2UX3 - chains L and M of the 3 polymer chains in the assembly; structure by X-ray diffraction, 2.50 A resolution.

# Chain L
Molecule: Reaction center protein L chain
From: Rhodobacter sphaeroides
UniProtKB: P0C0Y8 (RCEL_RHOSH); residues 1-281 here = UniProt positions 1-281
Sequence (281 residues; each row starts with the number of its first residue):
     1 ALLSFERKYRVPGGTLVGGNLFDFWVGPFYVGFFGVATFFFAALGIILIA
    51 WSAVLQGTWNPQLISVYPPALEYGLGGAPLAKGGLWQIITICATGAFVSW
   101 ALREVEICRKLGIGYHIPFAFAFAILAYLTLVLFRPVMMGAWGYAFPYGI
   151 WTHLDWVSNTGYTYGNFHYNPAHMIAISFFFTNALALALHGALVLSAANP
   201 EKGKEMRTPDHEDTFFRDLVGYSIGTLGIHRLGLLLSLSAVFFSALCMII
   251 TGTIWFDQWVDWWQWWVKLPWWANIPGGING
Ion coordination: bacteriochlorophyll a Mg site 1 near His153 (its only coordinating residue here); bacteriochlorophyll a Mg site 2 near His173 (its only coordinating residue here); Fe ion: His190, His230 (shared with His219(M), Glu234(M), His266(M) of chain M)
Residues lining bound ligands:
  - bacteriochlorophyll a (BCL), molecule 1: Ile46, Ile49, Tyr128, Leu131, Phe146, Ile150, His153, Leu154, Trp156, Val157
  - bacteriochlorophyll a (BCL), molecule 2: Phe97, Phe121, Ala124, Ile125, Ala127, Tyr128, Leu131, Trp156, Val157, Ser158, Thr160, Gly161, Tyr162, Asn166, Phe167, His168, His173, Ala176, Ile177, Phe180, Phe181, Val241, Ser244, Ala245, Cys247, Met248
  - bacteriochlorophyll a (BCL), molecule 3: Val157, Tyr162, His168, Phe181
  - bacteriochlorophyll a (BCL), molecule 4: His168, Met174, Ile177, Ser178, Phe181, Thr182, Leu185
  - bacteriopheophytin a (BPH), molecule 1: Thr38, Phe41, Ala42, Gly45, Ile49, Ile89, Cys92, Ala93, Ala96, Phe97, Trp100, Glu104, Ile117, Ala120, Phe121, Phe123, Ala124, Tyr128, Phe146, Tyr148, Gly149, Ile150, His153, Phe180, Ser237, Leu238, Val241
  - bacteriopheophytin a (BPH), molecule 2: Phe181, Ala184, Leu185, Ala188, Leu189, Phe216, Leu219, Val220
  - heptane-1,2,3-triol (HTO): Gln87, Thr90, Ile91, Thr94, Leu133, Trp142
  - ubiquinone-10 (U10): Phe29, Tyr30, Val31, Gly35, Phe39, Trp100, Arg103
  - ubiquinone-2 (UQ2): Thr182, Leu185, Ala186, Leu189, His190, Leu193, Val194, Glu212, Asp213, Phe216, Tyr222, Ser223, Ile224, Gly225, Thr226, Ile229, Leu232

# Chain M
Molecule: Reaction center protein M chain
From: Rhodobacter sphaeroides
UniProtKB: P0C0Y9 (RCEM_RHOSH); numbering as in UniProt (aligned over 1-307)
Sequence (307 residues; row label = number of the first residue in the row):
     1 AEYQNIFSQVQVRGPADLGMTEDVNLANRSGVGPFSTLLGWFGNAQLGPI
    51 YLGSLGVLSLFSGLMWFFTIGIWFWYQAGWNPAVFLRDLFFFSLEPPAPE
   101 YGLSFAAPLKEGGLWLIASFFMFVAVWSWWGRTYLRAQALGMGKHTAWAF
   151 LSAIWLWMVLGFIRPILMGSWSEAVPYGIFSHLDWTNNFSLVHGNLFYNP
   201 FHGLSIAFLYGSALLFAMHGATILAVSRFGGERELEQIADRGTAAERAAL
   251 FWRWTMGFNATMEGIHRWAIWMAVLVTLTGGIGILLSGTVVDNWYVWGQN
   301 HGMAPLN
Disordered / not traced: 304-307
Ion coordination: bacteriochlorophyll a Mg site 1 near His182 (its only coordinating residue here); bacteriochlorophyll a Mg site 2 near His202 (its only coordinating residue here); Fe ion: His219, Glu234, His266 (shared with His190(L), His230(L) of chain L)
Residues lining bound ligands:
  - bacteriochlorophyll a (BCL), molecule 1: Trp66, Phe67, Met122, Trp157, Leu160, Val175, Ile179, His182, Leu183, Trp185, Thr186
  - bacteriochlorophyll a (BCL), molecule 2: Trp66, Met122, Val126, Phe150, Ala153, Ile154, Leu156, Trp157, Leu160, Trp185, Thr186, Asn187, Phe189, Ser190, Asn195, Leu196, Phe197, His202, Ser205, Ile206, Leu209, Tyr210, Val276, Thr277, Gly280, Gly281, Gly283, Ile284
  - bacteriochlorophyll a (BCL), molecule 3: Thr186, Phe197, Tyr210
  - bacteriochlorophyll a (BCL), molecule 4: Phe197, Gly203, Ile206, Ala207, Tyr210, Gly211, Leu214
  - bacteriopheophytin a (BPH), molecule 1: Ser59, Leu60, Gly63, Leu64, Trp66, Phe67, Ala125, Val126, Trp129, Thr133, Thr146, Ala149, Phe150, Ser152, Ala153, Ala273, Val274, Thr277
  - bacteriopheophytin a (BPH), molecule 2: Tyr210, Ala213, Leu214, Ala217, Met218, Trp252, Thr255, Met256
  - spheroidene (SPO): Trp66, Phe67, Phe68, Ile70, Gly71, Phe74, Trp75, Phe85, Leu89, Phe105, Trp115, Leu116, Ser119, Phe120, Met122, Phe123, Trp157, Met158, Leu160, Gly161, Phe162, Trp171, Val175, Tyr177, Gly178, Ile179, His182
  - ubiquinone-10 (U10): Leu214, Leu215, Met218, His219, Thr222, Ile223, Ala245, Ala248, Ala249, Trp252, Met256, Phe258, Asn259, Ala260, Thr261, Met262, Ile265, Trp268, Met272

# Chain L / chain M interface
Residue-residue contacts (212; chain L residue first):
  Leu3(L) - Leu250(M)  hydrophobic
  Leu3(L) - Arg253(M)
  Leu3(L) - Asn259(M)
  Phe5(L) - Arg241(M)
  Phe5(L) - Glu246(M)
  Phe5(L) - Leu250(M)  hydrophobic
  Glu6(L) - Leu250(M)
  Glu6(L) - Arg253(M)
  Glu6(L) - Trp254(M)  hydrogen bond
  Lys8(L) - Glu246(M)  salt bridge
  Tyr9(L) - Thr243(M)  hydrogen bond
  Tyr9(L) - Glu246(M)  hydrogen bond
  Tyr9(L) - Arg247(M)
  Tyr9(L) - Leu250(M)  hydrophobic
  Tyr9(L) - Trp254(M)
  Arg10(L) - Trp254(M)
  Trp25(L) - Trp254(M)
  Pro28(L) - Arg253(M)
  Pro28(L) - Trp254(M)
  Pro28(L) - Gly257(M)
  Phe29(L) - Trp254(M)
  Phe29(L) - Thr255(M)
  Phe29(L) - Met256(M)
  Phe29(L) - Gly257(M)
  Tyr30(L) - Trp254(M)  hydrogen bond (backbone-backbone)
  Trp100(L) - Thr255(M)
  Arg103(L) - Trp254(M)  hydrogen bond (side chain-backbone)
  Arg103(L) - Thr255(M)  hydrogen bond (side chain-backbone)
  Glu104(L) - Phe251(M)
  Glu104(L) - Thr255(M)
  Ile107(L) - Phe251(M)  hydrophobic
  Ile107(L) - Trp254(M)
  Ile107(L) - Thr255(M)
  Cys108(L) - Phe251(M)  hydrophobic
  Lys110(L) - Trp254(M)
  Leu111(L) - Arg247(M)  hydrogen bond (backbone-side chain)
  Leu111(L) - Leu250(M)
  Leu111(L) - Phe251(M)
  Leu111(L) - Trp254(M)  hydrophobic
  Gly112(L) - Arg228(M)  hydrogen bond (backbone-side chain)
  Gly112(L) - Phe229(M)
  Ile113(L) - Ala225(M)
  Ile113(L) - Val226(M)  hydrophobic
  Ile113(L) - Arg228(M)
  Ile113(L) - Arg247(M)
  Ile113(L) - Phe251(M)  hydrophobic
  Gly114(L) - Ala225(M)  hydrogen bond (backbone-backbone)
  Gly114(L) - Arg228(M)
  His116(L) - Gln4(M)  hydrogen bond (side chain-backbone)
  His116(L) - Ala221(M)
  His116(L) - Leu224(M)
  His116(L) - Ala225(M)
  Ile117(L) - Ala221(M)  hydrophobic
  Ile117(L) - Thr222(M)
  Ile117(L) - Phe251(M)  hydrophobic
  Ile117(L) - Trp252(M)  hydrophobic
  Trp151(L) - Phe197(M)
  Leu154(L) - Phe197(M)
  Val157(L) - Phe197(M)  hydrophobic
  Tyr162(L) - Asn187(M)  hydrogen bond
  Tyr162(L) - Leu191(M)
  Asn166(L) - Leu183(M)
  Asn166(L) - Asn187(M)
  His168(L) - Leu183(M)  hydrogen bond (side chain-backbone)
  His168(L) - Thr186(M)
  His168(L) - Asn187(M)
  Tyr169(L) - Phe180(M)
  Tyr169(L) - Asp184(M)  hydrogen bond
  Met174(L) - Phe180(M)  hydrophobic
  Met174(L) - Leu183(M)  hydrophobic
  Phe180(L) - Leu209(M)
  Phe180(L) - Ala213(M)  hydrophobic
  Asn183(L) - Ser212(M)
  Asn183(L) - Ala213(M)
  Asn183(L) - Phe216(M)
  Ala184(L) - Ala273(M)
  Ala186(L) - Phe216(M)
  Leu187(L) - Ser212(M)
  Leu187(L) - Phe216(M)
  Leu187(L) - Ala269(M)
  Ala188(L) - Ile270(M)
  Ala188(L) - Ala273(M)
  His190(L) - His219(M)  hydrogen bond
  His190(L) - Glu234(M)  salt bridge
  His190(L) - His266(M)  hydrogen bond
  Gly191(L) - His266(M)
  Ala192(L) - His145(M)
  Ala192(L) - Thr146(M)
  Ala192(L) - Ile270(M)  hydrophobic
  Val194(L) - Glu234(M)
  Val194(L) - Leu235(M)
  Val194(L) - His266(M)
  Leu195(L) - His145(M)
  Leu195(L) - Glu263(M)
  Leu195(L) - His266(M)
  Leu195(L) - Arg267(M)
  Ser196(L) - Met142(M)
  Ser196(L) - Gly143(M)  hydrogen bond (backbone-backbone)
  Ser196(L) - His145(M)  hydrogen bond (backbone-side chain)
  Ala197(L) - Met142(M)  hydrophobic
  Ala197(L) - Leu235(M)  hydrophobic
  Ala198(L) - Leu235(M)  hydrophobic
  Asn199(L) - Gly143(M)
  Asn199(L) - His145(M)
  Asn199(L) - Glu263(M)  hydrogen bond
  Asn199(L) - Arg267(M)  hydrogen bond
  Pro200(L) - Gly141(M)
  Pro200(L) - Gly143(M)
  Glu201(L) - Gln138(M)
  Glu201(L) - Gly141(M)  hydrogen bond (backbone-backbone)
  Glu201(L) - Met142(M)
  Glu201(L) - Lys144(M)  salt bridge
  Lys204(L) - Gly141(M)
  Met206(L) - Leu235(M)
  Met206(L) - Ala239(M)  hydrophobic
  Arg207(L) - Glu22(M)  salt bridge
  Arg207(L) - Leu140(M)  hydrogen bond (side chain-backbone)
  Arg207(L) - Gly141(M)
  Arg207(L) - Met142(M)
  Arg207(L) - Leu235(M)
  Thr208(L) - Leu235(M)
  Pro209(L) - Leu235(M)
  Asp210(L) - Met20(M)
  His211(L) - Met20(M)
  His211(L) - Glu22(M)  salt bridge
  His211(L) - Met142(M)
  Glu212(L) - Leu235(M)
  Asp213(L) - Asn44(M)
  Thr214(L) - Gly19(M)
  Thr214(L) - Met20(M)  hydrogen bond (side chain-backbone)
  Thr214(L) - Arg29(M)
  Thr214(L) - Leu140(M)
  Phe215(L) - Thr133(M)
  Phe215(L) - Arg136(M)
  Phe215(L) - Ala137(M)
  Phe215(L) - Leu140(M)  hydrophobic
  Phe215(L) - Thr146(M)
  Arg217(L) - Asn44(M)
  Arg217(L) - Gln46(M)
  Arg217(L) - Gly48(M)
  Arg217(L) - Pro49(M)
  Arg217(L) - Ile50(M)
  Asp218(L) - Val24(M)
  Asp218(L) - Arg29(M)  salt bridge
  Asp218(L) - Ile50(M)
  Asp218(L) - Tyr51(M)  hydrogen bond (backbone-backbone)
  Asp218(L) - Arg132(M)  hydrogen bond (backbone-side chain)
  Leu219(L) - Trp129(M)
  Leu219(L) - Arg132(M)  hydrogen bond (backbone-side chain)
  Leu219(L) - Thr133(M)
  Val220(L) - Ile50(M)
  Val220(L) - Trp129(M)  hydrophobic
  Gly221(L) - Leu47(M)
  Gly221(L) - Gly48(M)  hydrogen bond (backbone-backbone)
  Gly221(L) - Pro49(M)
  Gly221(L) - Ile50(M)
  Tyr222(L) - Leu39(M)
  Tyr222(L) - Asn44(M)  hydrogen bond (side chain-backbone)
  Tyr222(L) - Gln46(M)
  Ser223(L) - Asn44(M)  hydrogen bond (backbone-side chain)
  Ile224(L) - Gly43(M)
  Ile224(L) - Asn44(M)  hydrogen bond (backbone-backbone)
  Gly225(L) - Asn44(M)
  Thr226(L) - Glu232(M)
  Leu227(L) - Asn5(M)
  Leu227(L) - Leu224(M)  hydrophobic
  Leu227(L) - Glu232(M)
  Gly228(L) - Phe42(M)
  Ile229(L) - Phe216(M)
  His230(L) - His219(M)  hydrogen bond
  His230(L) - Gly220(M)
  His230(L) - Ile223(M)
  His230(L) - Glu234(M)  salt bridge
  His230(L) - His266(M)
  Arg231(L) - Tyr3(M)
  Arg231(L) - Asn5(M)  hydrogen bond (side chain-backbone)
  Arg231(L) - Ile6(M)  hydrogen bond (side chain-backbone)
  Arg231(L) - Phe7(M)
  Arg231(L) - Ser8(M)  hydrogen bond
  Arg231(L) - Trp41(M)
  Arg231(L) - Phe42(M)  hydrogen bond (side chain-backbone)
  Arg231(L) - Leu224(M)
  Leu232(L) - Phe42(M)
  Gly233(L) - Phe216(M)
  Leu234(L) - Ala217(M)
  Leu234(L) - Leu224(M)  hydrophobic
  Ser237(L) - Ala213(M)
  Ser237(L) - Ala217(M)  hydrogen bond (side chain-backbone)
  Trp263(L) - Phe180(M)  hydrophobic
  Trp266(L) - Leu86(M)  hydrogen bond (side chain-backbone)
  Trp266(L) - Arg87(M)  hydrogen bond (side chain-backbone)
  Val267(L) - Arg87(M)
  Val267(L) - Phe91(M)  hydrophobic
  Trp272(L) - Ala83(M)
  Trp272(L) - Leu86(M)  hydrophobic
  Trp272(L) - Arg87(M)  hydrogen bond (backbone-side chain)
  Ile275(L) - Asn81(M)
  Ile275(L) - Ala83(M)  hydrophobic
  Ile275(L) - Val84(M)  hydrophobic
  Ile275(L) - Arg87(M)  hydrogen bond (backbone-side chain)
  Pro276(L) - Val84(M)
  Gly277(L) - Arg87(M)  hydrogen bond (backbone-side chain)
  Gly278(L) - Gln77(M)  hydrogen bond (backbone-backbone)
  Gly278(L) - Val84(M)
  Gly278(L) - Asp88(M)
  Ile279(L) - Asp88(M)  hydrogen bond (backbone-side chain)
  Ile279(L) - Phe91(M)
  Ile279(L) - Phe92(M)  hydrophobic
  Asn280(L) - Arg87(M)
  Asn280(L) - Asp88(M)  hydrogen bond
  Asn280(L) - Phe91(M)
  Gly281(L) - Arg87(M)
Also at the interface, not in a pair above, chain L (97 interface residues in all): Ala120, Asp155, Ser158, Phe181, Leu189, Leu193, Leu235, Leu238, Ala273
Also at the interface, not in a pair above, chain M (101 interface residues in all): Asp17, Ala78, Phe90, Ala149, Asn195, Tyr198, Leu215, Met218, Ser227, Ile238, Ala249, Met272

# Overview
The interface between chain L and chain M involves 97 residues on one side and 101 on the other, with 43
hydrogen bonds and 7 salt bridges. Polar contacts include Lys8(L)-Glu246(M), His190(L)-Glu234(M) and
Glu201(L)-Lys144(M).
Chain L is Reaction center protein L chain and chain M is Reaction center protein M chain, both from
Rhodobacter sphaeroides; the structure, X-ray high resolution structure of the photosynthetic reaction center
from Rb. sphaeroides at pH 9 in ..., was determined by X-ray diffraction together with 2J8C, 2J8D, 2UWS, 2UWT,
2UWU, 2UWV and 7 further entries from the same study.
